PDB entry 8DOW | electron microscopy, 3.69 A resolution | chains E and J of the 12 polymer chains in the assembly

Chain E:
Molecule: Envelope glycoprotein gp120
From: Human immunodeficiency virus 1
UniProt: A0A1W6IPB2 (A0A1W6IPB2_9HIV1); the construct lacks a stretch of the UniProt sequence and is renumbered around it, so the offset changes along the chain: 34-139 = UniProt 30-135; 148-309 = UniProt 136-297; 312-321 = UniProt 298-307; 322-358 = UniProt 309-345; 3 more segments
Sequence (463 residues; each row starts with the number of its first residue; note: 13 numbers in that range are skipped by the numbering (no residue carries them; nothing is unmodelled there)):
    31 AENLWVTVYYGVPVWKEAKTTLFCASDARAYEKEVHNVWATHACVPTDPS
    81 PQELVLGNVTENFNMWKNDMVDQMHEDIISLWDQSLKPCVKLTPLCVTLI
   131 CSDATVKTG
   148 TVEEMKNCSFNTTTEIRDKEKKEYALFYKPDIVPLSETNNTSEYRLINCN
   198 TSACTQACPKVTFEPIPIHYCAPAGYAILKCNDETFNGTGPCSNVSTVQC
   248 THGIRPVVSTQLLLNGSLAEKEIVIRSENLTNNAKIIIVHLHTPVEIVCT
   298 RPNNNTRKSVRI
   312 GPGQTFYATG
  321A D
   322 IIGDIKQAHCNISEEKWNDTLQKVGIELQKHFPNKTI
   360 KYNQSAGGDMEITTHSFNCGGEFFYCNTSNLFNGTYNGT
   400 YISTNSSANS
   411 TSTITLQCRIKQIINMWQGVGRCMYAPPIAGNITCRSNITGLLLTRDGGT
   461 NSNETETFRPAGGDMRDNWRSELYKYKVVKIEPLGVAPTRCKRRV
Unresolved in the structure: 31
Construct notes: expression tag (31-33); conflict Asp-133 (Asn129 in A0A1W6IPB2), Thr-138 (Asn134 in A0A1W6IPB2), Cys-201 (Val189 in A0A1W6IPB2), Cys-433 (Ala417 in A0A1W6IPB2), Lys-490 (Glu474 in A0A1W6IPB2), Glu-492 (Gln476 in A0A1W6IPB2), Val-496 (Ile480 in A0A1W6IPB2), Arg-500 (Gly484 in A0A1W6IPB2), Cys-501 (Ala485 in A0A1W6IPB2)
Cystine bridges: Cys-54/Cys-74, Cys-119/Cys-205, Cys-126/Cys-196, Cys-131/Cys-155, Cys-201/Cys-433, Cys-218/Cys-247, Cys-228/Cys-239, Cys-296/Cys-331, Cys-378/Cys-445, Cys-385/Cys-418
Covalently attached groups: N-acetylglucosamine (NAG) linked to Asn-154, Asn-197, Asn-234, Asn-262, Asn-301, Asn-355, Asn-362, Asn-386, Asn-442, Asn-448; glycan linked to Asn-332

Chain J:
Molecule: Envelope glycoprotein gp41
From: Human immunodeficiency virus 1
UniProt: Q2N0S7 (Q2N0S7_9HIV1); residues 511-664 here correspond to UniProt positions 508-661 (UniProt number = residue number - 3)
Sequence (161 residues; numbered 504 to 664; the number before each row is that of its first residue):
   504 VGRRRRRRAVGIGAVFLGFLGAAGSTMGAASMTLTVQARNLLSGIVQQQS
   554 NLLRAPEAQQHLLKLTVWGIKQLQARVLAVERYLRDQQLLGIWGCSGKLI
   604 CCTNVPWNSSWSNRNLSEIWDNMTWLQWDKEISNYTQIIYGLLEESQNQQ
   654 EKNEQDLLALD
Unresolved in the structure: 504-511, 548-568
Construct notes: expression tag (504-510); conflict Pro-559 (Ile556 in Q2N0S7), Cys-605 (Thr602 in Q2N0S7)
Cystine bridges: Cys-598/Cys-604

Chain E / chain J interface:
Pairs across the interface - 9 pairs, chain E then chain J:
  Thr-37(E) with Gln-658(J)
  Arg-500(E) with Ala-662(J)
  Cys-501(E) with Gln-658(J), hydrogen bond; Leu-661(J); Ala-662(J)
  Lys-502(E) with Leu-661(J), hydrogen bond (backbone-backbone); Asp-664(J)
  Arg-504(E) with Leu-661(J); Asp-664(J), salt bridge
Also at the interface, not in a pair above, chain E (8 interface residues in all): Tyr-39, Thr-499, Arg-503

Overview:
8 residues of chain E face 4 of chain J across their interface, with 2 hydrogen bonds and 1 salt bridge. Among
the polar pairs are Arg-504(E)/Asp-664(J), Cys-501(E)/Gln-658(J) and Lys-502(E)/Leu-661(J).
N-acetylglucosamine is covalently linked to Asn-154(E), Asn-197(E), Asn-234(E), Asn-262(E), Asn-301(E) and
Asn-355(E) and 4 more.
Chain E is Envelope glycoprotein gp120 and chain J is Envelope glycoprotein gp41, both from Human
immunodeficiency virus 1; the structure, Cryo-EM structure of HIV-1 Env(CH848 10.17 DS.SOSIP_DT) in complex
with DH1030.1 Fab, was determined by electron microscopy.
